1KKM - chains A and C of the 6 polymer chains in the assembly; structure by X-ray diffraction, 2.80 A resolution.

Chain A (and C):
Protein: HprK protein
From: Lactobacillus casei
Notes: EC 2.7.1.-, 3.1.3.-; chain C of this document is another copy of the same molecule, construct and numbering; everything in this record applies to it too
UniProtKB: Q9RE09 (HPRK_LACCA); residues 128-319 here = UniProt positions 128-319
Chain sequence (205 residues; row label = number of the first residue in the row):
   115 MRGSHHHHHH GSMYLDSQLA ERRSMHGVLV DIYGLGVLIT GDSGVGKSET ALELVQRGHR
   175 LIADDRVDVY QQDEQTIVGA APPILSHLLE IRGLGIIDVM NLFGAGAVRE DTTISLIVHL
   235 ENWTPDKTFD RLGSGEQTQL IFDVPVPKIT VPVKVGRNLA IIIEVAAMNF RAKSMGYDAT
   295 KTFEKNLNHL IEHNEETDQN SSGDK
Unresolved in the structure: 115-134, 311-319 (chain C: 115-135, 311-319)
Differences from the reference sequence: expression tag (115-127)
Bound ions: Ca2+: Ser162, Glu204 (shared with 1 residue of chain H)
Swiss-Prot annotation at these positions:
  - region: Leu203 to Asp212 (Important for the catalytic mechanism of both phosphorylation and dephosphorylation), Pro266 to Arg271 (Important for the catalytic mechanism of dephosphorylation)
  - active site: His140, Lys161, Asp179 (Proton acceptor), Arg245
  - binding site (ATP): Gly155 to Ser162
  - binding site (Mg(2+)): Ser162, Glu204
Reported in the primary citation:
  - catalytic residues: Asp179
  - contacts within the chain: His140-Asp179 (hydrogen bond), Ser162-Asp178, Asp178-Glu204
  - binding site for phosphate ion: Ser157 to Ser162
  - catalytic residues: Lys161, Arg245 (proposed by the authors, not directly observed)
  - Ca2+ coordination: Ser162, Glu204
  - conformationally variable residues (order/disorder transition): Asn236 to Val258

Interface between chain A and chain C:
Residue-residue contacts (49; chain A residue first):
  Gly158(A) - Lys268(C)  hydrogen bond (backbone-side chain)
  Gly158(A) - Arg271(C)  hydrogen bond (backbone-side chain)
  Val159(A) - Arg271(C)
  Gly160(A) - Arg271(C)
  Glu163(A) - Arg271(C)
  Glu163(A) - Ile276(C)
  Leu166(A) - Val279(C)  hydrophobic
  Glu167(A) - Asn272(C)
  Glu167(A) - Ile275(C)
  Gln170(A) - Arg171(C)
  Gln170(A) - Ile275(C)
  Gln170(A) - Glu278(C)  hydrogen bond
  Gln170(A) - Met282(C)
  Ile198(A) - Phe297(C)  hydrophobic
  Ile198(A) - Asn300(C)
  Ile198(A) - Leu301(C)  hydrophobic
  Ile198(A) - Leu304(C)  hydrophobic
  Leu199(A) - Phe297(C)  hydrophobic
  Leu202(A) - Phe297(C)  hydrophobic
  Glu204(A) - Arg245(C)  salt bridge
  Ile205(A) - Asp244(C)
  Arg206(A) - Asp244(C)
  Arg206(A) - Pro266(C)
  Gly207(A) - Phe243(C)
  Gly207(A) - Asp244(C)  hydrogen bond (backbone-backbone)
  Gly207(A) - Ile263(C)
  Gly207(A) - Thr264(C)
  Leu208(A) - Asp244(C)
  Leu208(A) - Gly247(C)
  Leu208(A) - Val265(C)  hydrophobic
  Leu208(A) - Ile276(C)
  Leu208(A) - Ala280(C)  hydrophobic
  Gly209(A) - Asp244(C)
  Gly209(A) - Arg245(C)
  Gly209(A) - Leu246(C)
  Gly209(A) - Gly247(C)
  Ile210(A) - Arg245(C)
  Ile210(A) - Gly247(C)
  Ile210(A) - Ala293(C)
  Ile210(A) - Thr294(C)
  Ile211(A) - Asn283(C)
  Asp212(A) - Ala293(C)
  Asn215(A) - Tyr291(C)
  Leu216(A) - Met282(C)
  Leu216(A) - Ala286(C)  hydrophobic
  Phe217(A) - Met282(C)  hydrophobic
  Val267(A) - Val269(C)  hydrophobic
  Val269(A) - Val269(C)  hydrophobic
  Leu273(A) - Gly270(C)
Also at the interface, not in a pair above, chain A (29 interface residues in all): Ser157, Thr164, Arg271, Asn272

In short:
29 residues of chain A and 30 residues of chain C are in contact; the contacts include 4 hydrogen bonds and 1
salt bridge. Among the polar pairs are Glu204(A)-Arg245(C), Gly158(A)-Lys268(C) and Gly158(A)-Arg271(C). The
paper reports catalytic residues Asp179(A), Lys161(A) and Arg245(A); a binding site for phosphate ion at
Ser157(A).
Both chains are HprK protein (Lactobacillus casei). Entry 1KKM (L.casei HprK/P in complex with B.subtilis
P-Ser-HPr) was determined by X-ray diffraction (same publication as 1KKL).
